PDB entry 6TPX | X-ray diffraction, 1.48 A resolution | chain AAA

Chain AAA:
Molecule: Bromodomain-containing protein 4
Source organism: Homo sapiens
UniProtKB: O60885 (BRD4_HUMAN); residues 44-168 here = UniProt positions 44-168
Sequence (127 residues; each row starts with the number of its first residue):
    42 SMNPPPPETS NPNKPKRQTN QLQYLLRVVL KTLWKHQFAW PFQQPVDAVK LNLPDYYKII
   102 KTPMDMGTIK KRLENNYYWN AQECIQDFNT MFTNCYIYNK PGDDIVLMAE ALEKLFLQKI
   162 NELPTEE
Differences from the reference sequence: expression tag (42-43)
Residues lining bound ligands: NUW (2-(3,5-dimethyl-4-oxidanyl-phenyl)-1-[(1-ethanoylpiperidin-4-yl)methyl]-N-methyl-benzimidazole-5-carboxamide): Trp81, Pro82, Phe83, Val87, Leu92, Leu94, Tyr97, Cys136, Tyr139, Asn140, Asp145, Ile146, Met149

Summary:
Ligands of chain AAA: compound NUW.
Chain AAA is Bromodomain-containing protein 4 (Homo sapiens); the structure, N-TERMINAL BROMODOMAIN OF HUMAN
BRD4 WITH
1-((1-acetylpiperidin-4-yl)methyl)-2-(4-hydroxy-3,5-dimethylphenyl)-N-methyl-1H-benzo[d]imidazole-5-carboxamide,
was determined by X-ray diffraction (same publication as 6TQ2, 6TPY, 6TPZ and 6TQ1).
